Entry 6S35 (X-ray diffraction, 3.10 A resolution); this record covers chains A and C of the 3 polymer chains in the assembly.

Chain A:
Name: Lysine-specific histone demethylase 1A
Organism: Homo sapiens
Notes: EC 1.-.-.-
UniProt: O60341 (KDM1A_HUMAN); residues 172-833 here = UniProt positions 172-833
Amino-acid sequence (666 residues; row label = number of the first residue in the row):
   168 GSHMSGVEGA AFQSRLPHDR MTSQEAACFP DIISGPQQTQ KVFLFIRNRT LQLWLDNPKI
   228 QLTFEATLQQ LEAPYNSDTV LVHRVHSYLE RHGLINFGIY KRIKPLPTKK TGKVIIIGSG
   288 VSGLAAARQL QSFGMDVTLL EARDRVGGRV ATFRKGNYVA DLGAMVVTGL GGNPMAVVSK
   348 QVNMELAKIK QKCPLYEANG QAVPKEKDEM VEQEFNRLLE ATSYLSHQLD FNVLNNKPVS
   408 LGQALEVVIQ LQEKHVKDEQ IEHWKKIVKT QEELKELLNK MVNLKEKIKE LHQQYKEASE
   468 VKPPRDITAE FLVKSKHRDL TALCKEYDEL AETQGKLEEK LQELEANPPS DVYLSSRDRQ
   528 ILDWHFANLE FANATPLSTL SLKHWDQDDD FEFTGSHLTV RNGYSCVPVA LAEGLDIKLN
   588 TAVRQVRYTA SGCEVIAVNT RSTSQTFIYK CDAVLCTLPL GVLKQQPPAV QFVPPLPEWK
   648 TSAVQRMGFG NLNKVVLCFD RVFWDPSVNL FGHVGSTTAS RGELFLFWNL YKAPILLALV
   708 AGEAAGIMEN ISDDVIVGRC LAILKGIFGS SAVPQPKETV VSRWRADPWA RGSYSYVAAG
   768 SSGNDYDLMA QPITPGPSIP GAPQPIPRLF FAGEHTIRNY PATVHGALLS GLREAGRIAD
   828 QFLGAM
Disordered / not traced: 168-171
Sequence notes: expression tag (168-171)
Ligand contacts: FAD (flavin-adenine dinucleotide): Ile284, Gly285, Ser286, Gly287, Val288, Ser289, Gly290, Leu307, Glu308, Ala309, Arg310, Gly314, Gly315, Arg316, Val317, Leu329, Gly330, Ala331, Met332, Val333, Thr335, Thr588, Ala589, Val590, Thr624, Leu625, Pro626, Val629, Val637, Leu659, Lys661, Trp751, Trp756, Ser760, Tyr761, Gly800, Glu801, Ala809, Thr810, Val811, His812, Ala814
What the authors report for this chain:
  - binding site for Ala-arg-(d)lys-met-gln-glu-ala-arg-lys-ser-thr (chain C): Gln358, Cys360, Leu362, Asp375, Glu379, Phe382, Asn535, Leu536, His564, Leu677, Leu693

Chain C:
Name: Ala-arg-(d)lys-met-gln-glu-ala-arg-lys-ser-thr
Amino-acid sequence (11 residues; row label = number of the first residue in the row):
     1 ARKMQEARKS T
Disordered / not traced: 8-11
Modified residues: Lys3 (D-lysine; DLY)
Glycans and other covalent adducts: covalent link Lys3-Glu6

How chain A and chain C interact:
Pairs across the interface - 27 pairs, chain A then chain C:
  Gln358(A) - Arg2(C)
  Gln358(A) - Lys3(C)
  Gln358(A) - Glu6(C)
  Lys359(A) - Ala1(C)
  Lys359(A) - Arg2(C)  hydrogen bond (backbone-backbone)
  Cys360(A) - Ala1(C)  hydrogen bond (backbone-backbone)
  Leu362(A) - Ala1(C)
  Asp375(A) - Ala1(C)  hydrogen bond (side chain-backbone)
  Glu379(A) - Ala1(C)
  Glu379(A) - Arg2(C)  hydrogen bond (side chain-backbone)
  Phe382(A) - Gln5(C)
  Asn383(A) - Gln5(C)
  Leu386(A) - Gln5(C)
  His532(A) - Ala1(C)
  Asn535(A) - Lys3(C)
  Asn535(A) - Met4(C)  hydrogen bond (side chain-backbone)
  Asn535(A) - Gln5(C)
  Asn535(A) - Glu6(C)
  Leu536(A) - Gln5(C)
  Phe538(A) - Lys3(C)
  Ala539(A) - Gln5(C)
  Asp556(A) - Ala7(C)
  Glu559(A) - Ala7(C)
  His564(A) - Glu6(C)  hydrogen bond (side chain-backbone)
  His564(A) - Ala7(C)  hydrogen bond (side chain-backbone)
  Leu677(A) - Lys3(C)
  Leu693(A) - Lys3(C)
Interface residues without a listed pair, chain A (22 interface residues in all): Pro361, Trp531, Trp695
From the paper, about this interface:
  - specific contacts: Cys360(A)-Ala1(C) (backbone contact), Leu362(A)-Ala1(C) (hydrophobic contact), Asp375(A)-Ala1(C), Glu379(A)-Ala1(C), Glu379(A)-Arg2(C), Phe382(A)-Gln5(C) (hydrophobic contact), Asn535(A)-Met4(C), Asn535(A)-Lys3(C) (hydrogen bond), Leu536(A)-Gln5(C) (hydrophobic contact), His564(A)-Glu6(C), His564(A)-Ala7(C)
  - interface residues, chain A: Gln358(A), Leu677(A), Leu693(A)

Summary:
22 residues of chain A face 7 of chain C across their interface; the contacts include 7 hydrogen bonds. Among
the polar pairs are Asp375(A)-Ala1(C), Glu379(A)-Arg2(C) and Asn535(A)-Met4(C). The authors report a backbone
contact between Cys360(A) and Ala1(C); hydrophobic contacts between Leu362(A) and Ala1(C), Phe382(A) and
Gln5(C) and Leu536(A) and Gln5(C); contacts between Asp375(A) and Ala1(C), Glu379(A) and Ala1(C) and Glu379(A)
and Arg2(C) among others. From the paper: a binding site for Ala-arg-(d)lys-met-gln-glu-ala-arg-lys-ser-thr
(chain C) at Gln358(A), Cys360(A) and Leu362(A) among others; interface residues Gln358(A), Leu677(A) and
Leu693(A).
Here chain A is Lysine-specific histone demethylase 1A (Homo sapiens) and chain C is
Ala-arg-(d)lys-met-gln-glu-ala-arg-lys-ser-thr. Entry 6S35 (LSD1/CoREST1 complex with macrocyclic peptide
inhibitor) was determined by X-ray diffraction.
